PDB entry 6VBW | electron microscopy, 3.20 A resolution | chains L and A of the 13 polymer chains in the assembly

# Chain L
Molecule: 100-nt DNA strand
Sequence (100 nucleotides; each row starts with the number of its first residue):
     1 ACATATGGCAGATCTCAATTGGATATCGGCCGGCCACGCGATCGCTGACG
    51 TTTCACCTGAAAAGCAATGAAGCCAAAGCGTCCTGTAAGGTGATGACTGC
Disordered / not traced: 1-54, 94-100

# Chain A
Protein: Cas8
Source organism: Vibrio cholerae
Amino-acid sequence (640 residues; numbered 1 to 640; the number before each row is that of its first residue):
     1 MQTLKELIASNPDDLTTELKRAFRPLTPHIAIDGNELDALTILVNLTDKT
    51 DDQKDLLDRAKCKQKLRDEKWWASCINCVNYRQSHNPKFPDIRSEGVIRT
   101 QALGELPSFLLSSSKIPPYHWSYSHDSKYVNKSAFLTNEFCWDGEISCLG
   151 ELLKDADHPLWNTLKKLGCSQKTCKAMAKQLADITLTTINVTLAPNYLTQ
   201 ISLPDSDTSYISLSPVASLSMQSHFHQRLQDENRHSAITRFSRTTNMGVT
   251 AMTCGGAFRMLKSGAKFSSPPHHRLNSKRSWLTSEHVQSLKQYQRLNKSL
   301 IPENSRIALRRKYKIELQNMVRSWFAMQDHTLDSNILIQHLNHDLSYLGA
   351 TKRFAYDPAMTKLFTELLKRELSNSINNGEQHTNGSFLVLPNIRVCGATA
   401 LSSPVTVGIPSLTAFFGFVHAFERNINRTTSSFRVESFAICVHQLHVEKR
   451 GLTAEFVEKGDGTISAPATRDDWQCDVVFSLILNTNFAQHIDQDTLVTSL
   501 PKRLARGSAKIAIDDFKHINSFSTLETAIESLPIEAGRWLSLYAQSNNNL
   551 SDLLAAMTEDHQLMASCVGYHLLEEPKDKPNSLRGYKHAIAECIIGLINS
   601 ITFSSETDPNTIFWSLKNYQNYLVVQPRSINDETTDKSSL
Disordered / not traced: 1-15, 31-34, 50-59, 140-145, 151-171, 273-385, 459-462, 488-490, 604-607, 631-640
What the authors report for this chain:
  - binding site for the 100-nt DNA strand (chain L): Ser127, Arg243, Asn246

# Interface between chain L and chain A
Pairs across the interface (20):
  DA88(L) - Ala466(A)  phosphate contact
  DA88(L) - Pro467(A)  sugar contact
  DA88(L) - Thr469(A)  base contact
  DG89(L) - Ser127(A)  hydrogen bond to the base
  DG89(L) - Arg243(A)  salt bridge to the phosphate
  DG89(L) - Thr245(A)  base contact
  DG89(L) - Asn246(A)  hydrogen bond to the base
  DG90(L) - Lys88(A)  phosphate contact
  DG90(L) - Ile92(A)  sugar contact
  DG90(L) - Arg93(A)  phosphate contact
  DG90(L) - Ser127(A)  hydrogen bond to the base
  DG90(L) - Lys128(A)  base contact
  DG90(L) - Asn246(A)  base contact
  DT91(L) - Lys88(A)  salt bridge to the phosphate
  DT91(L) - Ser94(A)  phosphate contact
  DT91(L) - His125(A)  phosphate contact
  DT91(L) - Asp126(A)  sugar contact
  DT91(L) - Lys128(A)  base contact
  DG92(L) - His125(A)  salt bridge to the phosphate
  DG92(L) - Lys128(A)  hydrogen bond to the sugar
Other interface residues (no listed pair), chain A (16 interface residues in all): Ser465, Ala468

# Overview
Chain L and chain A form an interface of 5 and 16 residues respectively; the contacts include 4 hydrogen bonds
and 3 salt bridges. Polar contacts include DG89(L)-Ser127(A), DG89(L)-Asn246(A) and DG90(L)-Ser127(A). From
the paper: a binding site for the 100-nt DNA strand (chain L) at Ser127(A), Arg243(A) and Asn246(A).
Chain L is a 100-nt DNA strand and chain A is Cas8 (Vibrio cholerae); the structure, Cryo-EM structure of
Cascade-TniQ-dsDNA ternary complex, was determined by electron microscopy together with 6V9Q from the same
study.
